PDB entry 6GVM | X-ray diffraction, 3.50 A resolution | chains B and D of the 4 polymer chains in the assembly

Chain B:
Protein: Tubulin beta chain
Source organism: Ovis aries
UniProt: D0VWY9 (D0VWY9_SHEEP); the author numbering skips numbers that UniProt does not, so the offset changes along the chain: 1-44 = UniProt 1-44; 47-360 = UniProt 45-358; 369-455 = UniProt 359-445
Amino-acid sequence (445 residues; each row starts with the number of its first residue; note: 10 numbers in that range are skipped by the numbering (no residue carries them; nothing is unmodelled there)):
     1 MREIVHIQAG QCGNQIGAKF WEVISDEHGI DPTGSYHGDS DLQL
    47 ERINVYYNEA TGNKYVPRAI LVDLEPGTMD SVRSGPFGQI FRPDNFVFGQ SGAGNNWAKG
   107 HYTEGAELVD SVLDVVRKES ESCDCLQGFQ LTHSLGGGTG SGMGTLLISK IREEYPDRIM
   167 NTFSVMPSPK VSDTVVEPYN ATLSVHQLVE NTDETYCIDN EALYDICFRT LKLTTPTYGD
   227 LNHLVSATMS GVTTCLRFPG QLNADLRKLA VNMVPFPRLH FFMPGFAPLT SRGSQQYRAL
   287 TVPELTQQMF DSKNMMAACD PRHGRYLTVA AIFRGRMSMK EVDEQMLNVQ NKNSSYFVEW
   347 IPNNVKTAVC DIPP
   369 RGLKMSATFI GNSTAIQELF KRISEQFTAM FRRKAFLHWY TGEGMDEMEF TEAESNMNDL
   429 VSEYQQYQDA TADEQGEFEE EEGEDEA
Disordered / not traced: 279-284, 442-455
Differences from the reference sequence: conflict C203 (Ser201 in D0VWY9), I318 (Val316 in D0VWY9)

Chain D:
Protein: F3II darpin
Notes: antibody fragment or engineered binder
Amino-acid sequence (169 residues; numbered 1 to 169; the number before each row is that of its first residue):
     1 MRGSHHHHHH GSDLGKKLLE AARAGQDDEV RILMANGADV NAWDTSGLTP LHLAATFGHL
    61 EIVEVLLKHG ADVNATDLRG DTPLHLAAEV GHLEIVEVLL KHGADVNAHD TFGYTPLHLA
   121 ALFGHLEIVE VLLKNGADVN AQDKFGKTAF DISIDNGNED LAEILQKLN
Disordered / not traced: 1-10

Chain B / chain D interface:
Residue-residue contacts (25; chain B residue first):
  D179(B) - T45(D)  hydrogen bond (backbone-side chain)
  T180(B) - T45(D)
  V181(B) - R23(D)
  R401(B) - E89(D)
  R401(B) - V90(D)
  K402(B) - E89(D)
  K402(B) - F123(D)  hydrogen bond (side chain-backbone)
  A403(B) - E89(D)
  F404(B) - L48(D)  hydrophobic
  F404(B) - E89(D)  hydrogen bond (backbone-side chain)
  L405(B) - E89(D)
  H406(B) - D81(D)  salt bridge
  H406(B) - E89(D)  salt bridge
  H406(B) - F112(D)
  H406(B) - Y114(D)
  H406(B) - L119(D)
  W407(B) - S46(D)
  W407(B) - R79(D)
  W407(B) - D81(D)
  T409(B) - F145(D)
  G410(B) - F112(D)
  G410(B) - Y114(D)
  G410(B) - F145(D)
  E411(B) - F112(D)
  E415(B) - L122(D)
Interface residues without a listed pair, chain B (15 interface residues in all): M398
Interface residues without a listed pair, chain D (19 interface residues in all): T56, F57, D77, L86, D110

Overview:
15 residues of chain B face 19 of chain D across their interface; the contacts include 3 hydrogen bonds and 2
salt bridges. Polar contacts include H406(B)-D81(D), H406(B)-E89(D) and D179(B)-T45(D).
Here chain B is Tubulin beta chain (Ovis aries) and chain D is F3II darpin. Entry 6GVM (Tubulin:F3II DARPin
complex) was determined by X-ray diffraction together with 6GVN and 6GX7 from the same study.
